PDB entry 7U6E | electron microscopy, 3.00 A resolution | chains E and H of the 6 polymer chains in the assembly

[Chain E]
Molecule: Isoform Short of Insulin receptor
Organism: Homo sapiens
Notes: EC 2.7.10.1; fragment: ectodomain
UniProt: P06213-2 (INSR-2_HUMAN); aligned to UniProt positions 28-924 over residues 1-897 (the alignment contains insertions or deletions, so no single offset holds)
Sequence (930 residues; each row starts with the number of its first residue):
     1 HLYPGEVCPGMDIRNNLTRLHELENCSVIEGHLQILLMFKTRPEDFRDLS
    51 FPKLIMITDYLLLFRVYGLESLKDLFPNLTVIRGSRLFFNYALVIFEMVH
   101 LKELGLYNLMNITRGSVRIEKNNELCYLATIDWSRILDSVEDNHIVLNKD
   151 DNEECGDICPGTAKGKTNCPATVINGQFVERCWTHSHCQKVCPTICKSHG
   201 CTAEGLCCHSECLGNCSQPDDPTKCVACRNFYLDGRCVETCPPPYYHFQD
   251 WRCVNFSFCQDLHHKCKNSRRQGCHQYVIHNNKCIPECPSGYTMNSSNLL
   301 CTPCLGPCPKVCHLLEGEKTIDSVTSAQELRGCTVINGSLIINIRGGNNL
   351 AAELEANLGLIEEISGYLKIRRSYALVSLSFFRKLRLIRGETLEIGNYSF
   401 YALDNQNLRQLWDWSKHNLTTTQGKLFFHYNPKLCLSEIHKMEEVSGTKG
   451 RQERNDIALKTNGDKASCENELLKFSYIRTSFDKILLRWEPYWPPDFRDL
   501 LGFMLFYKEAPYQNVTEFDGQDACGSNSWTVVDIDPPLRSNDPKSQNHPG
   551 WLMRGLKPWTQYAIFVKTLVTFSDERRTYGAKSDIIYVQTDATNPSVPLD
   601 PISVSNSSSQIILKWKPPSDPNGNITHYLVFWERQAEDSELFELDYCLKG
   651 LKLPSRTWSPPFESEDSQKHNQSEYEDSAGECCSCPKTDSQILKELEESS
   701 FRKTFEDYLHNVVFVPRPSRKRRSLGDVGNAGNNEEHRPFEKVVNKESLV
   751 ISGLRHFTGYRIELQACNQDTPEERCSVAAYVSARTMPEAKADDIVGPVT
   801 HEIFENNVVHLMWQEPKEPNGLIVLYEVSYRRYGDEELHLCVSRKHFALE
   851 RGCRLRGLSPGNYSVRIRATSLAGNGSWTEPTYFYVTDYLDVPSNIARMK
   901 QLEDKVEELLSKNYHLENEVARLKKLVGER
Not modelled in the structure: 161-168, 272-273, 595-930
Differences from the reference sequence: conflict His144 (Tyr171 in P06213-2), Thr421 (Ile448 in P06213-2), Lys465 (Gln492 in P06213-2), Ala731 (Pro777 in P06213-2), Gly732 (Thr778 in P06213-2), Asn733 (Ser779 in P06213-2), Asn734 (Pro780 in P06213-2); expression tag (898-930)
Disulfides: Cys8-Cys26, Cys126-Cys155, Cys159-Cys182, Cys169-Cys188, Cys192-Cys201, Cys196-Cys207, Cys208-Cys216, Cys212-Cys225, Cys228-Cys237, Cys241-Cys253, Cys259-Cys284, Cys266-Cys274, Cys288-Cys301, Cys304-Cys308, Cys312-Cys333, Cys435-Cys468
Covalently attached groups: N-acetylglucosamine (NAG) linked to Asn25, Asn111, Asn255, Asn418

[Chain H]
Molecule: IM462
Sequence (23 residues; numbered 0 to 22; the number before each row is that of its first residue; numbering starts at 0):
     0 XSLEEEWAQIECEVYGRCPPSES
Not modelled in the structure: 19-22
Modified / non-standard residues: HY1 (phenylacetaldehyde) at position 0
Disulfides: Cys11-Cys17
Reported in the primary citation:
  - mutagenesis - G15A (10-fold): decreased binding to Isoform Short of Insulin receptor (chain E)

[Chain E / chain H interface]
Pairs across the interface - 34 pairs, chain E then chain H:
  Tyr477(E) - Glu5(H)  hydrogen bond
  Arg479(E) - HY1_0(H)  hydrogen bond (side chain-backbone)
  Arg479(E) - Ser1(H)  hydrogen bond (side chain-backbone)
  Arg479(E) - Leu2(H)
  Arg479(E) - Glu5(H)  salt bridge
  Thr480(E) - Leu2(H)
  Ser481(E) - Leu2(H)
  Lys484(E) - Leu2(H)
  Lys484(E) - Glu3(H)
  Leu486(E) - Leu2(H)
  Leu486(E) - Glu5(H)
  Leu486(E) - Trp6(H)  hydrophobic
  Leu486(E) - Ile9(H)  hydrophobic
  Arg488(E) - Ile9(H)
  Arg488(E) - Glu12(H)  salt bridge
  Arg488(E) - Val13(H)
  Ile534(E) - Tyr14(H)
  Asp535(E) - Tyr14(H)
  Pro536(E) - Tyr14(H)
  Pro537(E) - Val13(H)
  Pro537(E) - Tyr14(H)
  Leu538(E) - Val13(H)  hydrogen bond (backbone-backbone)
  Leu538(E) - Tyr14(H)
  Leu538(E) - Gly15(H)
  Asn547(E) - Glu12(H)  hydrogen bond (side chain-backbone)
  His548(E) - Val13(H)
  Gly550(E) - Trp6(H)
  Gly550(E) - Tyr14(H)  hydrogen bond (backbone-side chain)
  Trp551(E) - Trp6(H)  hydrophobic
  Leu552(E) - Leu2(H)
  Leu552(E) - Glu3(H)
  Leu552(E) - Trp6(H)  hydrophobic
  Arg554(E) - Glu3(H)  salt bridge
  Arg554(E) - Trp6(H)
Interface residues without a listed pair, chain E (20 interface residues in all): Ile485, Pro549
The authors on this interface:
  - specific contacts: Tyr477(E)-Glu5(H) (hydrogen bond), Arg479(E)-Leu2(H), Arg479(E)-Glu5(H) (salt bridge), Lys484(E)-Leu2(H), Leu486(E)-Leu2(H), Arg488(E)-Glu12(H) (salt bridge), Ile534(E)-Tyr14(H), Asp535(E)-Tyr14(H), Pro537(E)-Tyr14(H), Leu538(E)-Tyr14(H), Gly550(E)-Trp6(H) (hydrophobic contact), Trp551(E)-Trp6(H) (hydrophobic contact), Leu552(E)-Leu2(H), Leu552(E)-Trp6(H) (hydrophobic contact), Arg554(E)-Glu3(H) (salt bridge)
  - interface residues, chain E: Ile534(E), Asp535(E), Leu538(E)
  - interface residues, chain H: Glu3(H), Val13(H)
  - hot spots on chain H (mutagenesis) - L2A, W6A, Y14A: abolished binding to Isoform Short of Insulin receptor (chain E)
  - hot spots on chain H (mutagenesis) - E3A, E3R, E5A, I9A, V13A: decreased binding to Isoform Short of Insulin receptor (chain E)

[In short]
20 residues of chain E and 11 residues of chain H are in contact; the contacts include 6 hydrogen bonds and 3
salt bridges. Polar pairs include Arg479(E)-Glu5(H), Arg488(E)-Glu12(H) and Arg554(E)-Glu3(H). The paper
describes a hydrogen bond between Tyr477(E) and Glu5(H); contacts between Arg479(E) and Leu2(H), Lys484(E) and
Leu2(H) and Leu486(E) and Leu2(H) among others; salt bridges between Arg479(E) and Glu5(H), Arg488(E) and
Glu12(H) and Arg554(E) and Glu3(H). The paper reports that G15A, E3A and E3R of chain H, among others, reduce
binding to Isoform Short of Insulin receptor (chain E); interface residues Ile534(E), Asp535(E) and Glu3(H)
among others; 9 substitutions were tested in all.
Chain E is Isoform Short of Insulin receptor (Homo sapiens) and chain H is IM462; the structure, Head region
of insulin receptor ectodomain (A-isoform) bound to the non-insulin agonist IM462, was determined by electron
microscopy (same publication as 7U6D).
